PDB entry 1L6Y | X-ray diffraction, 1.90 A resolution | chains A and B

Chain A (and B):
Molecule: Porphobilinogen synthase
Organism: Escherichia coli
Notes: EC 4.2.1.24; chain B of this document is another copy of the same molecule, construct and numbering; everything in this record applies to it too
UniProtKB: P0ACB2 (HEM2_ECOLI); residues 1-323 here = UniProt positions 1-323
Sequence (323 residues; numbered 1 to 323; the number before each row is that of its first residue):
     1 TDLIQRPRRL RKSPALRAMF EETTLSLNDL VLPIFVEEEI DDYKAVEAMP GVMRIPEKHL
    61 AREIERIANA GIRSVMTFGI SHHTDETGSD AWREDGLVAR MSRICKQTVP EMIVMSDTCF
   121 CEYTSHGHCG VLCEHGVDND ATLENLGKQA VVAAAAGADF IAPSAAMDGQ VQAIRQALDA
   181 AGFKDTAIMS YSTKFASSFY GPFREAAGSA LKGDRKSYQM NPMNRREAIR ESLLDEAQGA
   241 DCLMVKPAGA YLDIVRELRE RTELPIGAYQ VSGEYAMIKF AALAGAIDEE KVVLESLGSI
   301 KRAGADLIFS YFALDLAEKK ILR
Glycans and other covalent adducts: 4-oxodecanedioic acid (4OX) linked to Lys246
Modified / non-standard residues: Cys133 (s,s-(2-hydroxyethyl)thiocysteine; CME); Lys246 (schiff base linkage)
Sequence notes: modified residue (133)
Bound ions: Zn2+: Cys119, Cys121, Cys129; Mg2+ near Glu231 (its only coordinating residue here)
Ligand contacts: 4-oxodecanedioic acid (4OX): Phe78, Ser164, Lys194, Phe199, Tyr200, Phe203, Arg204, Ser209, Arg215, Gln219, Tyr269, Val271, Ser272, Tyr311
Reported in the primary citation:
  - binding site for 4-oxodecanedioic acid: Lys194, Arg204, Arg215, Gln219, Lys246, Ser272, Tyr311
  - conformationally variable residues (loop rearrangement, side-chain flip): Tyr200 to Glu205
  - contacts within the chain: Arg204-Gly213 (hydrogen bond)
  - catalytic residues: Lys246 (citing earlier work)
  - catalytic residues: Lys194 (proposed by the authors, not directly observed)

Chain A / chain B interface:
Contacting residue pairs - 146 pairs, chain A then chain B:
  Thr1(A) - Asp140(B)  hydrogen bond (backbone-side chain)
  Thr1(A) - Leu143(B)
  Thr1(A) - Gln172(B)
  Leu3(A) - Asp168(B)
  Leu3(A) - Gly169(B)
  Leu3(A) - Gln172(B)
  Gln5(A) - Arg230(B)  hydrogen bond
  Arg6(A) - Asn139(B)
  Arg6(A) - Asp140(B)  salt bridge
  Arg6(A) - Asp168(B)
  Pro7(A) - Asp168(B)
  Pro7(A) - Glu231(B)
  Pro7(A) - Leu234(B)  hydrophobic
  Arg8(A) - Val137(B)  hydrogen bond (side chain-backbone)
  Arg8(A) - Asn139(B)  hydrogen bond
  Arg8(A) - Met167(B)  hydrogen bond
  Arg8(A) - Asp168(B)  hydrogen bond (backbone-side chain)
  Arg8(A) - Ser217(B)  hydrogen bond (side chain-backbone)
  Arg8(A) - Tyr218(B)
  Arg11(A) - Lys216(B)
  Arg11(A) - Ser217(B)
  Arg11(A) - Tyr218(B)  hydrogen bond (side chain-backbone)
  Arg11(A) - Gln219(B)
  Arg11(A) - Met220(B)
  Arg11(A) - Glu227(B)  salt bridge
  Arg11(A) - Glu231(B)  salt bridge
  Arg17(A) - Lys216(B)  hydrogen bond (side chain-backbone)
  Arg17(A) - Ser217(B)
  Arg17(A) - Asn221(B)
  Phe20(A) - Asn224(B)
  Glu21(A) - Asn221(B)  hydrogen bond
  Glu21(A) - Asn224(B)
  Glu22(A) - Met223(B)
  Glu22(A) - Asn224(B)  hydrogen bond (backbone-side chain)
  Glu22(A) - Arg225(B)  hydrogen bond (side chain-backbone)
  Glu22(A) - Arg226(B)  salt bridge
  Glu22(A) - Glu227(B)  hydrogen bond (side chain-backbone)
  Thr23(A) - Met223(B)  hydrogen bond (side chain-backbone)
  Ala48(A) - Ala286(B)
  Val137(A) - Arg8(B)  hydrogen bond (backbone-side chain)
  Asn139(A) - Arg6(B)
  Asn139(A) - Arg8(B)
  Asp140(A) - Thr1(B)
  Asp140(A) - Arg6(B)  salt bridge
  Ala166(A) - Arg8(B)
  Met167(A) - Arg8(B)
  Asp168(A) - Leu3(B)
  Asp168(A) - Arg6(B)
  Asp168(A) - Pro7(B)
  Asp168(A) - Arg8(B)  hydrogen bond (side chain-backbone)
  Gly169(A) - Leu3(B)
  Gln172(A) - Leu3(B)
  Ser197(A) - Glu295(B)  hydrogen bond
  Ser198(A) - Lys291(B)  hydrogen bond (side chain-backbone)
  Ser198(A) - Val292(B)  hydrogen bond (side chain-backbone)
  Ser198(A) - Glu295(B)  hydrogen bond (backbone-side chain)
  Phe199(A) - Glu295(B)
  Phe199(A) - Ser296(B)
  Gly201(A) - Ala286(B)
  Pro202(A) - Ala286(B)
  Lys216(A) - Arg11(B)
  Lys216(A) - Arg17(B)  hydrogen bond (backbone-side chain)
  Ser217(A) - Arg8(B)  hydrogen bond (backbone-side chain)
  Ser217(A) - Arg11(B)
  Tyr218(A) - Arg8(B)
  Tyr218(A) - Arg11(B)  hydrogen bond (backbone-side chain)
  Met220(A) - Arg11(B)
  Asn221(A) - Arg17(B)
  Asn221(A) - Glu21(B)  hydrogen bond
  Pro222(A) - Arg302(B)  hydrogen bond (backbone-side chain)
  Met223(A) - Glu21(B)
  Met223(A) - Glu22(B)
  Met223(A) - Thr23(B)  hydrogen bond (backbone-side chain)
  Met223(A) - Glu295(B)
  Met223(A) - Gly298(B)
  Met223(A) - Ser299(B)
  Met223(A) - Arg302(B)
  Asn224(A) - Phe20(B)
  Asn224(A) - Glu21(B)
  Asn224(A) - Glu22(B)  hydrogen bond (side chain-backbone)
  Arg225(A) - Glu22(B)  hydrogen bond (backbone-side chain)
  Arg225(A) - Arg256(B)
  Arg225(A) - Arg302(B)
  Arg226(A) - Glu22(B)  salt bridge
  Glu227(A) - Arg11(B)  salt bridge
  Glu227(A) - Glu22(B)  hydrogen bond (backbone-side chain)
  Arg230(A) - Gln5(B)  hydrogen bond
  Glu231(A) - Pro7(B)
  Glu231(A) - Arg11(B)  salt bridge
  Leu234(A) - Pro7(B)  hydrophobic
  Gly249(A) - Gly249(B)
  Ala250(A) - Leu252(B)
  Ala250(A) - Ser299(B)  hydrogen bond (backbone-side chain)
  Ala250(A) - Arg302(B)  hydrogen bond (backbone-side chain)
  Tyr251(A) - Glu295(B)  hydrogen bond
  Tyr251(A) - Arg302(B)
  Leu252(A) - Ala250(B)
  Leu252(A) - Asp253(B)
  Asp253(A) - Leu252(B)
  Asp253(A) - Asp253(B)
  Asp253(A) - Arg256(B)
  Asp253(A) - Arg302(B)  salt bridge
  Asp253(A) - Ala303(B)
  Ile254(A) - Arg302(B)
  Arg256(A) - Arg225(B)
  Arg256(A) - Asp253(B)
  Arg256(A) - Glu257(B)  salt bridge
  Glu257(A) - Arg256(B)  salt bridge
  Ala276(A) - Ala286(B)  hydrophobic
  Met277(A) - Met277(B)
  Met277(A) - Ile278(B)  hydrophobic
  Met277(A) - Ala281(B)  hydrophobic
  Met277(A) - Ile287(B)  hydrophobic
  Ile278(A) - Met277(B)  hydrophobic
  Phe280(A) - Phe280(B)
  Phe280(A) - Ala281(B)  hydrophobic
  Phe280(A) - Ala284(B)  hydrophobic
  Phe280(A) - Ala286(B)  hydrophobic
  Ala281(A) - Met277(B)  hydrophobic
  Ala281(A) - Phe280(B)  hydrophobic
  Ala284(A) - Phe280(B)  hydrophobic
  Ala286(A) - Ala48(B)  hydrophobic
  Ala286(A) - Gly201(B)
  Ala286(A) - Pro202(B)
  Ala286(A) - Ala276(B)  hydrophobic
  Ala286(A) - Phe280(B)  hydrophobic
  Lys291(A) - Ser198(B)
  Val292(A) - Ser198(B)
  Val292(A) - Phe199(B)  hydrophobic
  Val292(A) - Met277(B)  hydrophobic
  Glu295(A) - Ser197(B)  hydrogen bond
  Glu295(A) - Ser198(B)  hydrogen bond
  Glu295(A) - Phe199(B)
  Glu295(A) - Tyr251(B)  hydrogen bond
  Ser296(A) - Phe199(B)
  Gly298(A) - Met223(B)
  Ser299(A) - Met223(B)
  Ser299(A) - Ala250(B)  hydrogen bond (side chain-backbone)
  Arg302(A) - Pro222(B)  hydrogen bond (side chain-backbone)
  Arg302(A) - Met223(B)
  Arg302(A) - Arg225(B)
  Arg302(A) - Ala250(B)  hydrogen bond (side chain-backbone)
  Arg302(A) - Tyr251(B)
  Arg302(A) - Asp253(B)  salt bridge
  Arg302(A) - Ile254(B)
  Ala303(A) - Asp253(B)
Other interface residues (no listed pair), chain A (70 interface residues in all): Asp138, Leu143, Ala196, Gln219, Glu260, Gly273, Ile287
Other interface residues (no listed pair), chain B (69 interface residues in all): Asp138, Ala166, Asp214, Gly273

Overview:
70 residues of chain A face 69 of chain B across their interface; the contacts include 39 hydrogen bonds and
12 salt bridges. Among the polar pairs are Arg6(A)-Asp140(B), Arg11(A)-Glu227(B) and Arg11(A)-Glu231(B). From
the paper: catalytic residues Lys246(A) and Lys194(A); a binding site for 4-oxodecanedioic acid at Lys194(A),
Arg204(A) and Arg215(A) among others.
Chain A and chain B are both Porphobilinogen synthase (Escherichia coli); the structure, Crystal Structure of
Porphobilinogen Synthase Complexed with the Inhibitor 4-Oxosebacic Acid, was determined by X-ray diffraction
together with 1L6S from the same study.
